PDB entry 1JKQ | X-ray diffraction, 2.86 A resolution | chains A and C of the 3 polymer chains in the assembly

[Chain A]
Molecule: 14-nt DNA strand
Sequence (14 nucleotides; numbered 2 to 15; the number before each row is that of its first residue):
     2 TGTTTTTTATAAGA

[Chain C]
Protein: DNA-invertase hin
Notes: fragment: residues 139 to 190
UniProt: P03013 (HIN_SALTY); numbering as in UniProt (aligned over 139-190)
Chain sequence (52 residues; numbered 139 to 190; the number before each row is that of its first residue):
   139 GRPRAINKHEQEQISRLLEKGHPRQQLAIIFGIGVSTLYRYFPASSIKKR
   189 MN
Disordered / not traced: 139, 186-190
Curated features (UniProtKB/Swiss-Prot):
  - DNA-binding region: Arg162 to Pro181 (H-T-H motif)

[How chain A and chain C interact]
Contacting residue pairs (19; chain A residue first):
  DT6(A) with Arg140(C), hydrogen bond to the base
  DT7(A) with Arg140(C), sugar contact; Arg142(C), phosphate contact; Ala143(C), phosphate contact; Tyr179(C), phosphate contact
  DT8(A) with Arg140(C), hydrogen bond to the sugar; Arg142(C), salt bridge to the phosphate; Ala143(C), hydrogen bond to the phosphate; Thr175(C), sugar contact; Arg178(C), salt bridge to the phosphate; Tyr179(C), hydrogen bond to the phosphate
  DT9(A) with Ile171(C), phosphate contact; Gly172(C), hydrogen bond to the phosphate; Ser174(C), sugar contact; Thr175(C), hydrogen bond to the phosphate; Arg178(C), base contact
  DA10(A) with Gly172(C), phosphate contact; Ser174(C), hydrogen bond to the base
  DT11(A) with Ser174(C), base contact
Other interface residues (no listed pair), chain C (11 interface residues in all): Pro141, Val173

[In short]
The interface between chain A and chain C involves 6 residues on one side and 11 on the other, with 7 hydrogen
bonds and 2 salt bridges. Among the polar pairs are DT6(A)-Arg140(C), DA10(A)-Ser174(C) and DT8(A)-Arg140(C).
Chain A is a 14-nt DNA strand and chain C is DNA-invertase hin; the structure, Testing the Water-Mediated HIN
Recombinase DNA Recognition by Systematic Mutations, was determined by X-ray diffraction, deposited together
with 1IJW, 1JJ6, 1JJ8, 1JKO, 1JKP and 1JKR.
